1LU1 - chain A; structure by X-ray diffraction, 2.60 A resolution.

[Chain A]
Protein: Lectin
Source organism: Vigna unguiculata subsp. cylindrica
Reference sequence: P05045 (LEC1_DOLBI); residues 1-253 here correspond to UniProt positions 23-275 (UniProt number = residue number + 22)
Amino-acid sequence (253 residues; numbered 1 to 253; the number before each row is that of its first residue):
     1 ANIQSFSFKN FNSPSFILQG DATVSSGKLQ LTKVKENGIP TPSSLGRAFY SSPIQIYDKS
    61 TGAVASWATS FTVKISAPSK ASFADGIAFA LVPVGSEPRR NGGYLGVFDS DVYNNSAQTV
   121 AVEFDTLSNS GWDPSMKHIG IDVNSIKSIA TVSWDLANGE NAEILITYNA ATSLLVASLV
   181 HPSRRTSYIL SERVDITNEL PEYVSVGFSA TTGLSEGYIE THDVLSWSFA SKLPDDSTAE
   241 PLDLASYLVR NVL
Construct notes: conflict Leu127 (Phe149 in P05045)
Metal / ion sites: Mn2+: Glu123, Asp125, Asp133, His138; Ca2+: Asp125, Leu127, Asn129, Asp133
Residues lining bound ligands: adenine (ADE): Leu165, Ile166, Thr167, Val176, Ala177, Ser178, Val180, Ile189, Leu244
Reported in the primary citation:
  - binding site for 2-acetamido-2-deoxy-alpha-D-galactopyranose: Asp85, Gly103, Leu127, Asn129, Leu214, Ser215, Tyr218
  - binding site for 2-acetamido-2-deoxy-beta-D-galactopyranose: Asp109, Asn114, Tyr218
  - specificity-determining residues: Leu214, Ser215, Tyr218 (proposed by the authors, not directly observed)
  - specificity-determining residues: Leu127
  - mutagenesis - L127F (Kd 28.4 mM): increased binding to Gal

[Overview]
Chain A binds adenine. Glu123, Asp125, Asp133 and His138 form the Mn2+ site. Asp125, Leu127, Asn129 and Asp133
coordinate Ca2+. The paper reports a binding site for 2-acetamido-2-deoxy-alpha-D-galactopyranose at Asp85,
Gly103 and Leu127 among others; L127F increases binding to Gal.
Chain A is Lectin (Vigna unguiculata subsp. cylindrica); the structure, The structure of the dolichos biflorus
seed lectin in complex with the forssman disaccharide, was determined by X-ray diffraction together with 1BJQ,
1LUL and 1LU2 from the same study.
